PDB entry 8BRU | X-ray diffraction, 1.55 A resolution | chain A

# Chain A
Molecule: Methionine--tRNA ligase
Organism: Escherichia coli
Notes: EC 6.1.1.10
UniProtKB: P00959 (SYM_ECOLI); residues 1-547 here correspond to UniProt positions 2-548 (UniProt number = residue number + 1)
Chain sequence (568 residues; numbered -20 to 547; the number before each row is that of its first residue; numbers below 1 keep their minus sign (Met-20 is residue -20)):
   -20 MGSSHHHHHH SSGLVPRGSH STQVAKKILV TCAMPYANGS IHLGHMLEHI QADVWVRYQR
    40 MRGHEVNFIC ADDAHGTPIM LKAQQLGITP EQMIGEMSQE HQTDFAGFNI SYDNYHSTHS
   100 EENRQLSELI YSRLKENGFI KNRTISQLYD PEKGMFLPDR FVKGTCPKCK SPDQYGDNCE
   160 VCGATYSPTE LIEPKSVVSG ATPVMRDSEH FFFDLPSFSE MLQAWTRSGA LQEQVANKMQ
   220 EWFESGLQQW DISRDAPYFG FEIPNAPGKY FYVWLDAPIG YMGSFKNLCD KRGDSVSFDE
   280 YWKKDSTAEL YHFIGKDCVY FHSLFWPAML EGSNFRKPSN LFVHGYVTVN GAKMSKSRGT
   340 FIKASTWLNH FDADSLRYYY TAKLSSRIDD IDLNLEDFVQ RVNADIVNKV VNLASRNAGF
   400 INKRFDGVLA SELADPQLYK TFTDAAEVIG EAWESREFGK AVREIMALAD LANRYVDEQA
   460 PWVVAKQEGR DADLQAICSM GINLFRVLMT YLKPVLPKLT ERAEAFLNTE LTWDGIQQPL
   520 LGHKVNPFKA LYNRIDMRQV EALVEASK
Disordered / not traced: -20 to 3
Differences from the reference sequence: initiating methionine (-20); expression tag (-19 to 0); engineered mutation Met13 (Leu14 in P00959), Cys297 (Ile298 in P00959)
Ion coordination: Zn2+: Cys145, Cys148, Cys158, Cys161
Swiss-Prot annotation at these positions:
  - motif: Pro14 to His24 ('HIGH' region), Lys332 to Ser336 ('KMSKS' region)
  - binding site (Zn(2+)): Cys145, Cys148, Cys158, Cys161
  - binding site (ATP): Lys335

# In short
Cys145, Cys148, Cys158 and Cys161 form the Zn2+ site. From UniProt: 4 Zn2+-binding residues and ATP-binding
residue Lys335.
Chain A is Methionine--tRNA ligase (Escherichia coli); the structure, Escherichia coli methionyl-tRNA
synthetase mutant L13M,I297C, was determined by X-ray diffraction (same publication as 8BRV, 8BRW and 8BRX).
